7TXA - chains B and C of the 4 polymer chains in the assembly; structure by X-ray diffraction, 2.40 A resolution.

== Chain B (and C) ==
Protein: Fructose-1,6-bisphosphatase
Organism: Francisella tularensis
Notes: chain C of this document is another copy of the same molecule, construct and numbering; everything in this record applies to it too
UniProt: A0A0E2ZJY0 (A0A0E2ZJY0_FRATU); numbering as in UniProt (aligned over 1-328)
Sequence (348 residues; each row starts with the number of its first residue; numbers below 1 keep their minus sign (Met-19 is residue -19)):
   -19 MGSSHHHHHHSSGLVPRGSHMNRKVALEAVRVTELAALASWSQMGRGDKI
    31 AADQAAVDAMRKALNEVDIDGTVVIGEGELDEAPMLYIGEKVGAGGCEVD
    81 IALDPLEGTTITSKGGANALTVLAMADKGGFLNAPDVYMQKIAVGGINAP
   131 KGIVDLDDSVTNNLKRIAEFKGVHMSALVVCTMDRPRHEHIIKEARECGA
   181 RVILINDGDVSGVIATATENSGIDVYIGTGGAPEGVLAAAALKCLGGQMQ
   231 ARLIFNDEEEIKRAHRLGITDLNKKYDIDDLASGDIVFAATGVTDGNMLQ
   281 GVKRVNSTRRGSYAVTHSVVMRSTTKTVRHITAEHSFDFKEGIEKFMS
Disordered / not traced: -19 to 3 (chain C: -19 to 0)
Sequence notes: initiating methionine (-19); expression tag (-18 to 0)
Bound ions: Mn2+: Glu57, Asp84, Leu86
From the paper describing this entry:
  - catalytic residues: Gly88 to Lys94 (proposed by the authors, not directly observed)
  - mutagenesis - T89S: decreased catalytic activity (citing earlier work)
  - mutagenesis - T89A: abolished catalytic activity (citing earlier work)

== Interface between chain B and chain C ==
Pairs across the interface (61; chain B residue first):
  Lys4(B) - Glu8(C)
  Val5(B) - Lys4(C)
  Val5(B) - Glu8(C)
  Ala6(B) - Glu8(C)  hydrogen bond (backbone-side chain)
  Leu7(B) - Leu7(C)
  Leu7(B) - Glu8(C)  hydrogen bond (backbone-side chain)
  Glu8(B) - Arg3(C)
  Glu8(B) - Lys4(C)
  Glu8(B) - Glu8(C)
  Val10(B) - Leu7(C)  hydrophobic
  Arg11(B) - Arg3(C)
  Arg11(B) - Arg309(C)
  Glu14(B) - Arg309(C)  salt bridge
  Glu46(B) - Arg3(C)  salt bridge
  Asp48(B) - Lys4(C)
  Gly126(B) - Arg289(C)
  Ile127(B) - Thr288(C)
  Ile127(B) - Arg289(C)  hydrogen bond (backbone-backbone)
  Ile127(B) - Arg290(C)
  Ile127(B) - Gly291(C)
  Ala197(B) - Arg289(C)
  Glu199(B) - Arg289(C)  salt bridge
  Glu199(B) - Tyr293(C)
  Leu225(B) - Arg289(C)
  Arg289(B) - Gly126(C)
  Arg289(B) - Ile127(C)  hydrogen bond (backbone-backbone)
  Arg289(B) - Ala197(C)
  Arg289(B) - Glu199(C)  salt bridge
  Arg290(B) - Ile127(C)
  Arg290(B) - Lys306(C)  hydrogen bond (side chain-backbone)
  Arg290(B) - Val308(C)
  Gly291(B) - Ile127(C)
  Tyr293(B) - Glu199(C)
  Thr305(B) - Ser316(C)
  Lys306(B) - Arg290(C)  hydrogen bond (backbone-side chain)
  Lys306(B) - Ser316(C)
  Thr307(B) - Glu314(C)
  Val308(B) - Arg290(C)
  Val308(B) - Thr312(C)
  Val308(B) - Ala313(C)
  Val308(B) - Glu314(C)  hydrogen bond (backbone-backbone)
  Arg309(B) - Glu14(C)  salt bridge
  Arg309(B) - Ile311(C)
  Arg309(B) - Thr312(C)
  Arg309(B) - Ala313(C)
  His310(B) - His310(C)
  His310(B) - Ile311(C)
  His310(B) - Thr312(C)  hydrogen bond (backbone-backbone)
  His310(B) - Glu314(C)  salt bridge
  Ile311(B) - Arg309(C)
  Ile311(B) - His310(C)
  Ile311(B) - Ile311(C)  hydrophobic
  Thr312(B) - Val308(C)
  Thr312(B) - Arg309(C)
  Thr312(B) - His310(C)  hydrogen bond (backbone-backbone)
  Ala313(B) - Val308(C)
  Ala313(B) - Arg309(C)
  Glu314(B) - Thr307(C)
  Glu314(B) - Val308(C)  hydrogen bond (backbone-backbone)
  Glu314(B) - His310(C)  salt bridge
  Ser316(B) - Lys306(C)
Other interface residues (no listed pair), chain B (32 interface residues in all): Thr288, His315
Other interface residues (no listed pair), chain C (29 interface residues in all): Asn2, Arg11, Asn128, Leu225, His315

== Summary ==
The interface between chain B and chain C involves 32 residues on one side and 29 on the other; the contacts
include 10 hydrogen bonds and 7 salt bridges. Among the polar pairs are Glu14(B)-Arg309(C), Glu46(B)-Arg3(C)
and Glu199(B)-Arg289(C). The paper reports the catalytic residue Gly88(B); T89S of chain B reduces catalytic
activity.
Chain B and chain C are both Fructose-1,6-bisphosphatase (Francisella tularensis); the structure, Structure of
the Class II Fructose-1,6-Bisphophatase from Francisella tularensis complexed with native metal cofactor Mn++
and ..., was determined by X-ray diffraction together with 7TXB, 7TXG, 8G5W and 8G5X from the same study.
